PDB entry 9ESH | electron microscopy, 3.20 A resolution | chains 1 and A of the 39 polymer chains in the assembly

[Chain 1]
Molecule: pre-mRNA
Organism: Schizosaccharomyces pombe
Sequence (29 nucleotides; row label = number of the first residue in the row; numbers below 1 keep their minus sign (U-15 is residue -15)):
   -15 UUUUUAUUAAAAAAUGGUAUGUUUUUUUU

[Chain A]
Protein: Pre-mRNA-splicing factor spp42
Organism: Schizosaccharomyces pombe
UniProtKB: O14187 (SPP42_SCHPO); residues 1-2363 here = UniProt positions 1-2363
Chain sequence (2363 residues; row label = number of the first residue in the row):
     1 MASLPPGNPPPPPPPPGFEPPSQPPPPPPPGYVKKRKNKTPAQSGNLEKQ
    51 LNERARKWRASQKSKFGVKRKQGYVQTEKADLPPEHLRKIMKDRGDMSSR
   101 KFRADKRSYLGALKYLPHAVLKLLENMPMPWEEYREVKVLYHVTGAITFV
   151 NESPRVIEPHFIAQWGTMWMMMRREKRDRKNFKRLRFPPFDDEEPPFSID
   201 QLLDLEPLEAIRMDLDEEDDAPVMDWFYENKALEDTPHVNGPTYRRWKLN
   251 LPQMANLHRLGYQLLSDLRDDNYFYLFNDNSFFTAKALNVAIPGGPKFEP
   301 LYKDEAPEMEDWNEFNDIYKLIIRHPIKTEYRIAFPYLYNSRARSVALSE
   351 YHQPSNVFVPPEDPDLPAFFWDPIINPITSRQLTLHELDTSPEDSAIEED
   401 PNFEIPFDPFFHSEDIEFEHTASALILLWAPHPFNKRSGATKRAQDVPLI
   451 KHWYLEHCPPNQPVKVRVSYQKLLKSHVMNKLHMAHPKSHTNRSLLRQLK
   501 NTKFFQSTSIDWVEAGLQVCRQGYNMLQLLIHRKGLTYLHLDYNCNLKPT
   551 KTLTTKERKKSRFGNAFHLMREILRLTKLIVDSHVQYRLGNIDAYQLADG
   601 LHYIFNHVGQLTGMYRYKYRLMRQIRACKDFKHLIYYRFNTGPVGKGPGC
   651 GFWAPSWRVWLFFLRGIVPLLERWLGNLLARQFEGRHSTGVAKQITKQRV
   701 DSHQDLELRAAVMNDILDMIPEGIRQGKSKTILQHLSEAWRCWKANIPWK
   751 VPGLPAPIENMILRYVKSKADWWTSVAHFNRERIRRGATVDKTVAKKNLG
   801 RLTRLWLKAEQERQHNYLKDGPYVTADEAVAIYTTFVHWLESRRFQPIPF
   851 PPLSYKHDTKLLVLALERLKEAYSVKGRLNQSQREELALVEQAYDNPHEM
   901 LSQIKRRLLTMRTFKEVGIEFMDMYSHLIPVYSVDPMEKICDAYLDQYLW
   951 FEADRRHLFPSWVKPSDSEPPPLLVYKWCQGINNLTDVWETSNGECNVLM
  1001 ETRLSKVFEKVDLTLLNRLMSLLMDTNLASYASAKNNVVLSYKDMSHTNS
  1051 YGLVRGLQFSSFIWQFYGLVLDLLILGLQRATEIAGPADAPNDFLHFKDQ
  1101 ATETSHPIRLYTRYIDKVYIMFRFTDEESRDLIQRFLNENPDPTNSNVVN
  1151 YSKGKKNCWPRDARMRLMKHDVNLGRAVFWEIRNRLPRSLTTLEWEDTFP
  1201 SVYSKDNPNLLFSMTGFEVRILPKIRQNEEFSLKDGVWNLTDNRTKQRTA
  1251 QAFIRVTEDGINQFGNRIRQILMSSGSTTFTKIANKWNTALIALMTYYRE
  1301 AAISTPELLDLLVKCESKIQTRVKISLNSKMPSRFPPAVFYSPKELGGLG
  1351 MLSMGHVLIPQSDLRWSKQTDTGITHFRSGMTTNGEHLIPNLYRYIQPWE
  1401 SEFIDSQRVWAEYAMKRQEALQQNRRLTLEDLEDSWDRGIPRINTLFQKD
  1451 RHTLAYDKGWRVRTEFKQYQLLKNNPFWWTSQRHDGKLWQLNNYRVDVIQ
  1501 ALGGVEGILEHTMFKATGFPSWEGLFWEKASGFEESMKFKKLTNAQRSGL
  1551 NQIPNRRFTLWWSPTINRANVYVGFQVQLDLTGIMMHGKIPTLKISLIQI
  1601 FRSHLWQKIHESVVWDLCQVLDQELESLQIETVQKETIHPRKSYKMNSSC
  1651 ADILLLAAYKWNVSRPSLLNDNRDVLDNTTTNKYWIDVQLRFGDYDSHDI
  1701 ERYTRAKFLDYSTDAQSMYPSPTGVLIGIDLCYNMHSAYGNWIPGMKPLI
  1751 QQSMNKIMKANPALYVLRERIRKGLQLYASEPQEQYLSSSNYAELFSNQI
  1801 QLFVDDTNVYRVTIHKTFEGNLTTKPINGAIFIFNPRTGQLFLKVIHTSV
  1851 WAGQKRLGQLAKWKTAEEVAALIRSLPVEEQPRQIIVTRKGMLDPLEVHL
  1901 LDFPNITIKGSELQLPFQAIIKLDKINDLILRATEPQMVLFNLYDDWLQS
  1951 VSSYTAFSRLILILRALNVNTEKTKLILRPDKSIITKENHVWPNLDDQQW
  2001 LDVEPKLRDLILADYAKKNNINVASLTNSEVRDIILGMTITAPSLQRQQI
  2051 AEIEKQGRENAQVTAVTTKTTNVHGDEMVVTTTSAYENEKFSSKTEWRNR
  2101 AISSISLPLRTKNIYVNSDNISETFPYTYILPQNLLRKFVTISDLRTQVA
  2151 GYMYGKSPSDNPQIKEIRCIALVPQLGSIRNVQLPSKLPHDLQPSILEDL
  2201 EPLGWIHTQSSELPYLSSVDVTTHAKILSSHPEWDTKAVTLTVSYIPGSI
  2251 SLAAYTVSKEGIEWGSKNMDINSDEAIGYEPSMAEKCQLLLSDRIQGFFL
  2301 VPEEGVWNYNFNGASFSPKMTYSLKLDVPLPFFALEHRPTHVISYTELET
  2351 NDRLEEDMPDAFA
Not modelled in the structure: 1-44, 1782-2363
Ligand contacts: inositol hexakisphosphate (IHP): Arg184, Lys465, Tyr603, His607, Lys629, Lys632, His633, Tyr636, Tyr637, Asn640, Lys646, Gly647, Pro648

[Interface between chain 1 and chain A]
Residue-residue contacts - 40 pairs, chain 1 then chain A:
  U-11(1) - Pro293(A)  base contact
  A-10(1) - Pro293(A)  sugar contact
  A-10(1) - Lys297(A)  phosphate contact
  A-10(1) - Arg467(A)  salt bridge to the phosphate
  A-10(1) - His1376(A)  hydrogen bond to the base
  U-9(1) - Lys297(A)  salt bridge to the phosphate
  U-9(1) - Val464(A)  base contact
  U-9(1) - Arg467(A)  base contact
  U-9(1) - Val468(A)  sugar contact
  U-9(1) - Gln471(A)  hydrogen bond to the phosphate
  U-8(1) - Val468(A)  phosphate contact
  A-7(1) - Lys472(A)  salt bridge to the phosphate
  A-7(1) - Arg626(A)  sugar contact
  A-7(1) - Pro1332(A)  base contact
  A-7(1) - Thr1382(A)  base contact
  A-6(1) - Tyr619(A)  sugar contact
  A-6(1) - Arg626(A)  hydrogen bond to the base
  A-6(1) - Lys1330(A)  sugar contact
  A-6(1) - Met1331(A)  phosphate contact
  A-6(1) - Pro1332(A)  base contact
  A-6(1) - Tyr1572(A)  stacking on the base
  A-6(1) - Val1573(A)  sugar contact
  A-5(1) - Tyr615(A)  hydrogen bond to the phosphate
  A-5(1) - Arg616(A)  base contact
  A-5(1) - Tyr619(A)  stacking on the base
  A-5(1) - Ser1329(A)  hydrogen bond to the phosphate
  A-5(1) - Lys1330(A)  hydrogen bond to the phosphate
  A-5(1) - Met1331(A)  phosphate contact
  A-5(1) - Val1573(A)  sugar contact
  A-4(1) - Tyr615(A)  hydrogen bond to the phosphate
  A-4(1) - Arg616(A)  salt bridge to the phosphate
  A-4(1) - Gly1588(A)  phosphate contact
  A-4(1) - Lys1589(A)  hydrogen bond to the phosphate
  A-3(1) - Arg562(A)  phosphate contact
  A-3(1) - Lys1589(A)  salt bridge to the phosphate
  A-2(1) - Arg562(A)  salt bridge to the phosphate
  G1(1) - Ala1545(A)  base contact
  G1(1) - Ser1548(A)  base contact
  U2(1) - Thr555(A)  sugar contact
  A3(1) - Thr555(A)  phosphate contact
Interface residues without a listed pair, chain 1 (14 interface residues in all): U4
Interface residues without a listed pair, chain A (32 interface residues in all): Lys556, Lys559, Tyr617, Met622, Asn1328, Arg1334, Asn1544

[Overview]
14 residues of chain 1 and 32 residues of chain A are in contact; the contacts include 8 hydrogen bonds, 6
salt bridges and 2 aromatic stacking contacts. Polar pairs include A-10(1)-His1376(A), A-6(1)-Arg626(A) and
U-9(1)-Gln471(A). Bound to chain A: inositol hexakisphosphate.
Here chain 1 is pre-mRNA and chain A is Pre-mRNA-splicing factor spp42, both from Schizosaccharomyces pombe.
Entry 9ESH (Structure of a B-state intermediate committed to discard (Bd-I state)) was determined by electron
microscopy, deposited together with 9ESI.
